PDB entry 8FR4 | X-ray diffraction, 1.12 A resolution | chain A

Chain A:
Protein: Carbonic anhydrase 2
Source organism: Homo sapiens
Notes: EC 4.2.1.1
Reference sequence: P00918 (CAH2_HUMAN); the author numbering skips numbers that UniProt does not, so the offset changes along the chain: 4-125 = UniProt 4-125; 127-261 = UniProt 126-260
Chain sequence (257 residues; numbered 4 to 261; 1 number in that range is skipped by the numbering (no residue carries it; nothing is unmodelled there); the number before each row is that of its first residue):
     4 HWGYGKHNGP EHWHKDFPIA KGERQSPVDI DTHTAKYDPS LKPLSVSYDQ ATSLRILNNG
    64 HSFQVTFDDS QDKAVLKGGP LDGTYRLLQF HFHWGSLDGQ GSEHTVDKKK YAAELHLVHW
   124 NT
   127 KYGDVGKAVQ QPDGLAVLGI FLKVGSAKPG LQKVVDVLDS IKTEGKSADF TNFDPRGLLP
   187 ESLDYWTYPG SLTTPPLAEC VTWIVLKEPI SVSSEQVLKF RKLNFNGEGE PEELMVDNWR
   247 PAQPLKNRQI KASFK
Differences from the reference sequence: engineered mutation S65 (Ala in P00918), Q67 (Asn in P00918), T69 (Glu in P00918), L91 (Ile in P00918), V131 (Phe130 in P00918), E170 (Lys169 in P00918), A204 (Leu203 in P00918)
Curated features (UniProtKB/Swiss-Prot):
  - active site: H64 (Proton donor/acceptor)
  - binding site (Zn(2+)): H94, H96, H119
  - binding site (substrate): T199, T200
  - site: Y7 (Fine-tunes the proton-transfer properties of H-64), N62 (Fine-tunes the proton-transfer properties of H-64), Q92 (Involved in the binding of some activators, including histamine and L-histidine)
  - modified residue (Phosphoserine): S166, S173
Metal / ion sites: Zn2+: H94, H96, H119 (together with N7S)
Small-molecule neighbours: N7S (4-hydroxy-3-{[(4-hydroxybutyl)carbamoyl]amino}benzene-1-sulfonamide): W5, H64, Q92, H94, H96, E106, H119, V121, L141, V143, S197, L198, T199, T200, P201, P202, W209
From the paper describing this entry:
  - binding site for N7S: T199, T200, P201

Summary:
Bound to chain A: compound N7S. The Zn2+ site is built by H94, H96 and H119. UniProt lists active-site residue
H64, 3 Zn2+-binding residues and substrate-binding residues T199 and T200. From the paper: a binding site for
N7S at T199, T200 and P201.
Chain A is Carbonic anhydrase 2 (Homo sapiens); the structure, Carbonic Anhydrase IX-mimic in complex with the
alkyl urea compound 3j, was determined by X-ray diffraction together with 8FQX, 8FQY, 8FQZ, 8FR1 and 8FR2 from
the same study.
